5YB2 - chains E and G of the 6 polymer chains in the assembly; structure by X-ray diffraction, 3.80 A resolution.

Chain E:
Protein: Envelope glycoprotein
UniProtKB: Q1HMR5 (Q1HMR5_9HIV1); residues -7 to 36 here correspond to UniProt positions 27-70 (UniProt number = residue number + 34)
Amino-acid sequence (67 residues; each row starts with the number of its first residue; numbers below 1 keep their minus sign (Thr-7 is residue -7)):
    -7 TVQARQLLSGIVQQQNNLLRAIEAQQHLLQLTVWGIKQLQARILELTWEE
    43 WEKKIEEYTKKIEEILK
Disordered / not traced: -7 to 0, 37-59
Differences from the reference sequence: expression tag (37-59)

Chain G:
Protein: Lp-11
Amino-acid sequence (23 residues; numbered 47 to 69; the number before each row is that of its first residue):
    47 ELTWEEWEKKIEEYTKKIEEILK

How chain E and chain G interact:
Contacting residue pairs - 15 pairs, chain E then chain G:
  Asn9(E) - Ile67(G)
  Arg12(E) - Ile67(G)
  Ala16(E) - Ile64(G)  hydrophobic
  Gln17(E) - Ile64(G)
  His19(E) - Tyr60(G)
  Leu20(E) - Ile57(G)
  Leu20(E) - Tyr60(G)  hydrophobic
  Leu20(E) - Ile64(G)  hydrophobic
  Leu23(E) - Trp53(G)  hydrogen bond (backbone-side chain)
  Leu23(E) - Ile57(G)  hydrophobic
  Trp26(E) - Leu48(G)  hydrophobic
  Trp26(E) - Trp50(G)  hydrophobic
  Trp26(E) - Trp53(G)
  Gly27(E) - Trp50(G)
  Gln30(E) - Trp50(G)
Other interface residues (no listed pair), chain E (12 interface residues in all): Ala13, Arg34
Other interface residues (no listed pair), chain G (13 interface residues in all): Thr49, Lys56, Thr61, Lys63, Leu68, Lys69

Overview:
12 residues of chain E and 13 residues of chain G are in contact; the contacts include 1 hydrogen bond. Its
one hydrogen-bonded contact is Leu23(E)-Trp53(G).
Chain E is Envelope glycoprotein and chain G is Lp-11; the structure, Crystal structure of LP-11/N44, was
determined by X-ray diffraction (same publication as 5YB3 and 5YB4).
